1FVU - chains A and B of the 4 polymer chains in the assembly; structure by X-ray diffraction, 1.80 A resolution.

Chain A:
Name: Botrocetin alpha chain
Organism: Bothrops jararaca
UniProt: P22029 (BOTA_BOTJA); residues 1-133 here = UniProt positions 1-133
Sequence (133 residues; numbered 1 to 133; the number before each row is that of its first residue):
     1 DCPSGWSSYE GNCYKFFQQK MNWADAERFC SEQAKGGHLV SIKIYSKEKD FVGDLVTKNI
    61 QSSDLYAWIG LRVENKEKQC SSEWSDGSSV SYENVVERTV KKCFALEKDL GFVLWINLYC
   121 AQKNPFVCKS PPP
Disulfide bonds: Cys2-Cys13, Cys30-Cys128, Cys103-Cys120

Chain B:
Name: Botrocetin beta chain
Organism: Bothrops jararaca
UniProt: P22030 (BOTB_BOTJA); residues 401-525 here correspond to UniProt positions 1-125 (UniProt number = residue number - 400)
Sequence (125 residues; numbered 401 to 525; the number before each row is that of its first residue):
   401 DCPPDWSSYE GHCYRFFKEW MHWDDAEEFC TEQQTGAHLV SFQSKEEADF VRSLTSEMLK
   461 GDVVWIGLSD VWNKCRFEWT DGMEFDYDDY YLIAEYECVA SKPTNNKWWI IPCTRFKNFV
   521 CEFQA
Unresolved in the structure: 488-491
Disulfide bonds: Cys402-Cys413, Cys430-Cys521, Cys498-Cys513
Metal / ion sites: Mg2+: Ser441, Glu447, Glu522

Interface between chain A and chain B:
Contacting residue pairs (86):
  Trp23(A) with Thr480(B)
  Glu27(A) with Thr480(B), hydrogen bond
  His38(A) with Thr480(B); Asp481(B)
  Leu39(A) with Thr480(B)
  Val40(A) with Trp479(B)
  Ser41(A) with Trp479(B); Asp481(B), hydrogen bond; Met483(B)
  Ile42(A) with Trp479(B)
  Lys43(A) with Met483(B)
  Gly70(A) with Glu478(B); Trp479(B); Thr480(B), hydrogen bond (backbone-backbone)
  Leu71(A) with Phe477(B), hydrophobic; Glu478(B); Trp479(B), hydrophobic; Phe485(B), hydrophobic; Ile493(B), hydrophobic
  Arg72(A) with Phe477(B); Glu478(B), hydrogen bond (backbone-backbone)
  Val73(A) with Cys475(B), hydrophobic; Arg476(B); Phe477(B), hydrophobic
  Glu74(A) with Arg476(B), salt bridge; Glu478(B)
  Asn75(A) with Cys475(B); Arg476(B), hydrogen bond
  Lys78(A) with Trp472(B)
  Gln79(A) with Val471(B); Trp472(B); Ile510(B)
  Cys80(A) with Val471(B), hydrogen bond (backbone-backbone); Lys474(B); Cys475(B), disulfide
  Ser81(A) with Leu468(B); Lys474(B), hydrogen bond
  Glu83(A) with Leu468(B)
  Trp84(A) with Val440(B); Ser441(B); Phe442(B); Ile466(B), hydrophobic; Gly467(B); Leu468(B), hydrophobic; Trp508(B), hydrophobic
  Ser85(A) with Trp423(B); Glu427(B), hydrogen bond; His438(B), hydrogen bond (backbone-side chain); Leu439(B); Gly467(B), hydrogen bond (backbone-backbone)
  Asp86(A) with His438(B); Ser441(B), hydrogen bond
  Ser88(A) with Gln443(B), hydrogen bond
  Ser89(A) with Gln443(B)
  Val90(A) with Leu468(B), hydrophobic
  Tyr92(A) with Phe442(B); Gln443(B); Ser444(B); Lys445(B); Asn506(B), hydrogen bond; Trp508(B)
  Glu93(A) with Trp508(B)
  Asn94(A) with Asn506(B); Lys507(B); Trp508(B), hydrogen bond (backbone-backbone)
  Val95(A) with Trp508(B); Ile510(B), hydrophobic
  Val96(A) with Lys507(B); Trp508(B), hydrogen bond (backbone-backbone); Trp509(B)
  Thr99(A) with Trp472(B); Trp509(B); Ile510(B), hydrogen bond (side chain-backbone)
  Val100(A) with Trp472(B), hydrophobic
  Lys101(A) with Trp472(B); Glu497(B), salt bridge; Ile510(B), hydrogen bond (side chain-backbone)
  Phe104(A) with Phe477(B), hydrophobic; Ile493(B), hydrophobic; Ala494(B), hydrophobic
  Trp115(A) with Trp479(B), hydrophobic; Phe485(B), hydrophobic
  Ile116(A) with Glu495(B)
  Asn117(A) with Trp472(B); Ala494(B); Glu495(B), hydrogen bond (side chain-backbone)
Other interface residues (no listed pair), chain A (39 interface residues in all): Ile69, Arg98
Other interface residues (no listed pair), chain B (36 interface residues in all): Ser469, Asn505
Disulfides between the chains: Cys80(A)-Cys475(B)

Summary:
39 residues of chain A and 36 residues of chain B are in contact; the contacts include 1 disulfide bond, 18
hydrogen bonds and 2 salt bridges. Polar pairs include Glu74(A)-Arg476(B), Lys101(A)-Glu497(B) and
Glu27(A)-Thr480(B). The Mg2+ site is built by Ser441(B), Glu447(B) and Glu522(B).
Chain A is Botrocetin alpha chain and chain B is Botrocetin beta chain, both from Bothrops jararaca; the
structure, Crystal structure of botrocetin, was determined by X-ray diffraction.
